Entry 3LPU (X-ray diffraction, 1.95 A resolution); this record covers chain A.

[Chain A]
Molecule: Integrase
Source organism: Human immunodeficiency virus 1
Notes: fragment: HIV integrase core domain
Reference sequence: Q76353 (Q76353_9HIV1); residues 50-212 here = UniProt positions 50-212
Chain sequence (166 residues; numbered 47 to 212; the number before each row is that of its first residue):
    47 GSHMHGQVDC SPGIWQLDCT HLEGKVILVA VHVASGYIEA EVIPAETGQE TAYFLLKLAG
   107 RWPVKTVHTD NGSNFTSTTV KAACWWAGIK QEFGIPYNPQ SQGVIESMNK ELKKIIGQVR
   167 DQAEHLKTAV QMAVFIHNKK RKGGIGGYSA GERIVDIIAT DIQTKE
Disordered / not traced: 47-54, 146-152, 189-192, 210-212
Sequence notes: expression tag (47-49); engineered mutation Lys185 (Phe in Q76353)
Modified / non-standard residues: Cys65 (s-dimethylarsinoyl-cysteine; CAF); Cys130 (s-dimethylarsinoyl-cysteine; CAF)
Residues lining bound ligands:
  - 976 ((2S)-2-(6-chloro-2-methyl-4-phenylquinolin-3-yl)pentanoic acid): Gln95, Ala98, Tyr99, Leu102, Thr124, Thr125, Ala128, Ala129, Gln168, Ala169, Glu170, His171, Thr174, Met178
  - P03 (2-[3-[3-(2-hydroxyethoxy)propoxy]propoxy]ethanol): Gln95, Glu96, Tyr99, His171, Lys173
What the authors report for this chain:
  - mutagenesis - A128T: abolished binding to 976

[Summary]
Chain A binds compound 976 and compound P03. The paper reports that A128T abolishes binding to 976.
Chain A is Integrase (Human immunodeficiency virus 1); the structure, HIV integrase, was determined by X-ray
diffraction (same publication as 3LPT).
